4ZK7 - chains F and R of the 24 polymer chains in the assembly; structure by X-ray diffraction, 3.40 A resolution.

[Chain F]
Molecule: Chorismate mutase
From: Thermus thermophilus (strain HB8 / ATCC 27634 / DSM 579)
Notes: fragment: Chorismate mutase
UniProtKB: Q5SJY4 (Q5SJY4_THET8); numbering as in UniProt (aligned over 1-122)
Amino-acid sequence (130 residues; numbered 1 to 130; the number before each row is that of its first residue):
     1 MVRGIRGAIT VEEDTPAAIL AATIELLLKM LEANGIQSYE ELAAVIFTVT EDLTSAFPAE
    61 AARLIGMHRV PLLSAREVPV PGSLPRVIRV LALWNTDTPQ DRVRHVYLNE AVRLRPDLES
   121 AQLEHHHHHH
Unresolved in the structure: 118-130
Sequence notes: engineered mutation Ala17 (Glu in Q5SJY4), Leu20 (His in Q5SJY4), Ala21 (Gln in Q5SJY4), Ile24 (Arg in Q5SJY4), Leu64 (Gln in Q5SJY4), Asn109 (Arg in Q5SJY4); expression tag (123-130)

[Chain R]
Molecule: Divalent-cation tolerance protein CutA
From: Thermus thermophilus (strain HB8 / ATCC 27634 / DSM 579)
Notes: fragment: Divalent cation tolerance protein
UniProtKB: Q7SIA8 (CUTA_THET8); residue numbers follow UniProt; this construct covers 1-103
Amino-acid sequence (111 residues; row label = number of the first residue in the row):
     1 MEEVVLITVP SALVAVKIAH ALVEERLAAC VNIVPGLTSI YREEGSVVSD HELLLLVKTT
    61 TDAFPKLKER VKELHPYEVP EIVALPIAEG NREYLDWLRE NTGLEHHHHH H
Unresolved in the structure: 104-111
Sequence notes: engineered mutation Ala12 (Glu in Q7SIA8), Leu13 (Glu in Q7SIA8), Val16 (Arg in Q7SIA8), Lys17 (Thr in Q7SIA8), His20 (Lys in Q7SIA8), Glu43 (Trp in Q7SIA8), Glu44 (Gln in Q7SIA8), Ser46 (Glu in Q7SIA8), Ser49 (Glu in Q7SIA8), His51 (Gln in Q7SIA8), Asp62 (His in Q7SIA8), Glu73 (Ala in Q7SIA8), Glu78 (Thr in Q7SIA8); expression tag (104-111)
What the authors report for this chain:
  - mutagenesis - W43E/Q44E/H62D/A73E/T78E: increased expression

[How chain F and chain R interact]
Contacting residue pairs - 13 pairs, chain F then chain R:
  Glu12(F) with His51(R)
  Glu13(F) with Gly36(R); His51(R), salt bridge
  Ala17(F) with Thr38(R)
  Ala18(F) with Thr38(R)
  Ala21(F) with Ile40(R), hydrophobic; Ser49(R), hydrogen bond (backbone-side chain)
  Ala22(F) with Ser49(R)
  Glu25(F) with Val47(R); Val48(R); Ser49(R), hydrogen bond (side chain-backbone)
  Lys29(F) with Ser46(R); Val48(R)
Also at the interface, not in a pair above, chain F (9 interface residues in all): Thr15

[In short]
9 residues of chain F and 8 residues of chain R are in contact, with 2 hydrogen bonds and 1 salt bridge. Polar
pairs include Glu13(F)-His51(R), Ala21(F)-Ser49(R) and Glu25(F)-Ser49(R). From the paper:
W43E/Q44E/H62D/A73E/T78E of chain R increase expression.
Here chain F is Chorismate mutase and chain R is Divalent-cation tolerance protein CutA, both from Thermus
thermophilus (strain HB8 / ATCC 27634 / DSM 579). Entry 4ZK7 (Crystal structure of rescued two-component
self-assembling tetrahedral cage T33-31) was determined by X-ray diffraction.
